1GGD - chains B and C of the 3 polymer chains in the assembly; structure by X-ray diffraction, 1.50 A resolution.

Chain B:
Molecule: Gamma chymotrypsin
Organism: Bos taurus
Notes: EC 3.4.21.1
UniProtKB: P00766 (CTRA_BOVIN); residue numbers follow UniProt; this construct covers 16-146
Amino-acid sequence (131 residues; row label = number of the first residue in the row):
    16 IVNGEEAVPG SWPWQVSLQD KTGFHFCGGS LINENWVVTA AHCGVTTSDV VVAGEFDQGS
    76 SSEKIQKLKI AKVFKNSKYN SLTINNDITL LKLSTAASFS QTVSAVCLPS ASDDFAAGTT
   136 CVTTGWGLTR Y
Cystine bridges: Cys-42/Cys-58
UniProt features mapped onto this chain:
  - active site (Charge relay system): His-57, Asp-102

Chain C:
Molecule: Gamma chymotrypsin
Organism: Bos taurus
Notes: EC 3.4.21.1
UniProtKB: P00766 (CTRA_BOVIN); residues 149-245 here = UniProt positions 149-245
Amino-acid sequence (97 residues; each row starts with the number of its first residue):
   149 ANTPDRLQQA SLPLLSNTNC KKYWGTKIKD AMICAGASGV SSCMGDSGGP LVCKKNGAWT
   209 LVGIVSWGSS TCSTSTPGVY ARVTALVNWV QQTLAAN
Unresolved in the structure: 149-150
Cystine bridges: Cys-168/Cys-182, Cys-191/Cys-220
Glycans and other covalent adducts: compound FAF linked to Ser-195
Small-molecule neighbours: FAF (2-acetylamino-4-methyl-pentanoic acid (1-formyl-2-phenyl-ethyl)-amide): Ser-190, Cys-191, Met-192, Gly-193, Asp-194, Val-213, Ser-214, Trp-215, Gly-216, Ser-217, Ser-218, Cys-220
UniProt features mapped onto this chain:
  - active site: Ser-195 (Charge relay system)

How chain B and chain C interact:
Disulfides between the chains: Cys-136(B)/Cys-201(C)
Residue-residue contacts (148; chain B residue first):
  Ile-16(B) / Gln-156(C)
  Ile-16(B) / Ala-158(C)  hydrophobic
  Ile-16(B) / Ser-189(C)
  Ile-16(B) / Asp-194(C)  hydrogen bond (backbone-side chain)
  Val-17(B) / Val-188(C)
  Val-17(B) / Ser-189(C)  hydrogen bond (backbone-backbone)
  Val-17(B) / Cys-220(C)  hydrophobic
  Val-17(B) / Thr-222(C)
  Asn-18(B) / Gly-187(C)  hydrogen bond (side chain-backbone)
  Asn-18(B) / Val-188(C)
  Asn-18(B) / Thr-222(C)
  Gly-19(B) / Gln-157(C)
  Glu-20(B) / Gln-156(C)
  Glu-20(B) / Gln-157(C)  hydrogen bond (backbone-backbone)
  Glu-21(B) / Arg-154(C)  salt bridge
  Glu-21(B) / Leu-155(C)
  Glu-21(B) / Gln-156(C)
  Ala-22(B) / Leu-155(C)  hydrogen bond (backbone-backbone)
  Ala-22(B) / Gln-157(C)
  Trp-27(B) / Gln-157(C)  hydrogen bond
  Trp-27(B) / Trp-207(C)
  Trp-29(B) / Trp-207(C)  hydrophobic
  Gln-30(B) / Leu-155(C)
  Gln-30(B) / Pro-198(C)
  His-40(B) / Gly-193(C)  hydrogen bond (side chain-backbone)
  Cys-42(B) / Gly-193(C)
  Cys-42(B) / Ser-195(C)  hydrogen bond (side chain-backbone)
  Gly-43(B) / Ser-195(C)  hydrogen bond (backbone-backbone)
  Gly-43(B) / Gly-196(C)
  Gly-43(B) / Gly-197(C)
  Gly-44(B) / Gly-196(C)
  Gly-44(B) / Gly-197(C)
  Ser-45(B) / Pro-198(C)
  Ile-47(B) / Leu-242(C)  hydrophobic
  Asn-48(B) / Leu-242(C)
  Trp-51(B) / Leu-242(C)  hydrophobic
  Trp-51(B) / Asn-245(C)
  Val-53(B) / Gly-196(C)
  Val-53(B) / Leu-209(C)  hydrophobic
  Val-53(B) / Ile-212(C)  hydrophobic
  Thr-54(B) / Gly-196(C)
  Ala-55(B) / Gly-196(C)
  Ala-55(B) / Ile-212(C)
  Ala-55(B) / Val-213(C)
  His-57(B) / Ser-195(C)  hydrogen bond
  His-57(B) / Ser-214(C)
  Cys-58(B) / Ser-195(C)
  Phe-71(B) / Asp-153(C)
  Phe-71(B) / Arg-154(C)
  Phe-71(B) / Leu-155(C)  hydrogen bond (backbone-backbone)
  Asp-72(B) / Asp-153(C)
  Asp-72(B) / Arg-154(C)
  Gln-73(B) / Asp-153(C)  hydrogen bond (backbone-backbone)
  Gly-74(B) / Asp-153(C)
  Phe-89(B) / Trp-237(C)
  Phe-89(B) / Thr-241(C)
  Phe-89(B) / Asn-245(C)
  Asn-91(B) / Leu-234(C)
  Asn-91(B) / Trp-237(C)
  Thr-98(B) / Met-180(C)
  Ile-99(B) / Met-180(C)
  Ile-99(B) / Ser-214(C)
  Ile-99(B) / Trp-215(C)
  Asn-100(B) / Lys-177(C)
  Asn-100(B) / Ala-179(C)
  Asn-100(B) / Met-180(C)
  Asn-101(B) / Ala-179(C)
  Asn-101(B) / Leu-234(C)
  Asp-102(B) / Ser-214(C)  hydrogen bond
  Asp-102(B) / Ala-229(C)
  Ile-103(B) / Ile-212(C)  hydrophobic
  Ile-103(B) / Leu-234(C)  hydrophobic
  Ile-103(B) / Trp-237(C)  hydrophobic
  Ile-103(B) / Val-238(C)  hydrophobic
  Leu-105(B) / Trp-237(C)  hydrophobic
  Leu-105(B) / Val-238(C)  hydrophobic
  Leu-105(B) / Thr-241(C)
  Leu-105(B) / Leu-242(C)  hydrophobic
  Lys-107(B) / Asn-245(C)  hydrogen bond (side chain-backbone)
  Val-121(B) / Val-200(C)  hydrophobic
  Val-121(B) / Trp-207(C)
  Val-121(B) / Leu-209(C)
  Cys-122(B) / Trp-207(C)  hydrogen bond (backbone-backbone)
  Cys-122(B) / Thr-208(C)
  Cys-122(B) / Leu-209(C)  hydrogen bond (backbone-backbone)
  Leu-123(B) / Thr-208(C)
  Leu-123(B) / Val-238(C)  hydrophobic
  Pro-124(B) / Thr-208(C)
  Pro-124(B) / Leu-209(C)
  Pro-124(B) / Val-231(C)
  Pro-124(B) / Thr-232(C)
  Pro-124(B) / Val-235(C)
  Ser-125(B) / Thr-232(C)
  Ala-126(B) / Thr-232(C)
  Ala-126(B) / Val-235(C)
  Ala-126(B) / Asn-236(C)
  Asp-128(B) / Thr-232(C)
  Phe-130(B) / Leu-162(C)  hydrophobic
  Phe-130(B) / Val-210(C)  hydrophobic
  Ala-131(B) / Leu-162(C)
  Ala-132(B) / Leu-162(C)
  Ala-132(B) / Leu-163(C)
  Ala-132(B) / Ser-164(C)
  Gly-133(B) / Leu-162(C)  hydrogen bond (backbone-backbone)
  Thr-134(B) / Leu-160(C)
  Thr-134(B) / Pro-161(C)
  Thr-134(B) / Leu-162(C)  hydrogen bond (backbone-backbone)
  Thr-135(B) / Ser-159(C)
  Thr-135(B) / Leu-160(C)
  Cys-136(B) / Ala-158(C)
  Cys-136(B) / Ser-159(C)
  Cys-136(B) / Leu-160(C)  hydrogen bond (backbone-backbone)
  Cys-136(B) / Leu-162(C)  hydrophobic
  Cys-136(B) / Val-200(C)
  Cys-136(B) / Cys-201(C)  disulfide
  Val-137(B) / Ala-158(C)
  Val-137(B) / Pro-198(C)
  Val-137(B) / Leu-199(C)
  Val-137(B) / Val-200(C)  hydrogen bond (backbone-backbone)
  Val-137(B) / Trp-207(C)  hydrophobic
  Thr-138(B) / Gln-157(C)
  Thr-138(B) / Ala-158(C)  hydrogen bond (backbone-backbone)
  Thr-138(B) / Ser-190(C)
  Thr-138(B) / Pro-198(C)  hydrogen bond (side chain-backbone)
  Thr-138(B) / Val-213(C)
  Thr-139(B) / Gln-156(C)
  Thr-139(B) / Gln-157(C)
  Thr-139(B) / Pro-198(C)
  Gly-140(B) / Leu-155(C)
  Gly-140(B) / Gln-156(C)  hydrogen bond (backbone-backbone)
  Gly-140(B) / Asp-194(C)
  Trp-141(B) / Thr-151(C)
  Trp-141(B) / Pro-152(C)
  Trp-141(B) / Asp-153(C)  hydrogen bond (side chain-backbone)
  Trp-141(B) / Arg-154(C)
  Trp-141(B) / Leu-155(C)
  Trp-141(B) / Asp-194(C)
  Gly-142(B) / Pro-152(C)
  Gly-142(B) / Met-192(C)
  Gly-142(B) / Gly-193(C)
  Gly-142(B) / Asp-194(C)  hydrogen bond (backbone-side chain)
  Leu-143(B) / Thr-151(C)
  Leu-143(B) / Cys-191(C)
  Leu-143(B) / Met-192(C)  hydrogen bond (backbone-backbone)
  Thr-144(B) / Pro-152(C)
  Tyr-146(B) / Met-192(C)  hydrophobic
  Tyr-146(B) / Ser-218(C)
  Tyr-146(B) / Thr-219(C)
Also at the interface, not in a pair above, chain B (63 interface residues in all): Phe-41, Lys-90, Thr-104
Also at the interface, not in a pair above, chain C (58 interface residues in all): Lys-203, Ala-206, Tyr-228

In short:
63 residues of chain B face 58 of chain C across their interface; the contacts include 1 disulfide bond, 26
hydrogen bonds and 1 salt bridge. Polar pairs include Glu-21(B)/Arg-154(C), Ile-16(B)/Asp-194(C) and
Asn-18(B)/Gly-187(C). Covalently linked compound FAF: at Ser-195(C).
Chain B is Gamma chymotrypsin and chain C is Gamma chymotrypsin, both from Bos taurus; the structure, Crystal
structure of gamma chymotrypsin with N-acetyl-leucil-phenylalanine aldehyde bound at the active site, was
determined by X-ray diffraction together with 1GG6 from the same study.
